8AWM - chains H and L of the 3 polymer chains in the assembly; structure by X-ray diffraction, 3.50 A resolution.

[Chain H]
Protein: Heavy chain Fab268
Source organism: Homo sapiens
Chain sequence (219 residues; each row starts with the number of its first residue; note: 8 numbers in that range are skipped by the numbering (no residue carries them; nothing is unmodelled there)):
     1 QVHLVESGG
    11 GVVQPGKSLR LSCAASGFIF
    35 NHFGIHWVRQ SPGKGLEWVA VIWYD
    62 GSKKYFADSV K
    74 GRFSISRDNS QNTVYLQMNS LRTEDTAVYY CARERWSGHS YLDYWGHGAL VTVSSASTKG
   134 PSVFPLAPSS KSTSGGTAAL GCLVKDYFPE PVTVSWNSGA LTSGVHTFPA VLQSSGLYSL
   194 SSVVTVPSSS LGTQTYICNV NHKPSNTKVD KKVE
Unresolved in the structure: 144-146
Disulfide bonds: Cys-23/Cys-104, Cys-155/Cys-211

[Chain L]
Protein: Light chain Fab268
Source organism: Homo sapiens
Chain sequence (214 residues; numbered 1 to 231; 17 numbers in that range are skipped by the numbering (no residue carries them; nothing is unmodelled there); the number before each row is that of its first residue):
     1 SNVLTQPPS
    11 VSVAPGQTAR ISCGGNNLE
    36 SKYVHWYQQK PGQAPVLVVY ED
    65 SGRPSGIP
    74 ERFSGSN
    83 SGGTATLTIS RVEAGDEADY YCQEWDTSSD YPVFGGGTKV TVLGQPKAAP SVTLFPPSSE
   143 ELQANKATLV CLISDFYPGA VTVAWKADSS PVKAGVETTT PSKQSNNKYA ASSYLSLTPE
   203 QWKSHRSYSC QVTHEGSTVE KTVAPTECS
Unresolved in the structure: 126, 228-231
Disulfide bonds: Cys-23/Cys-104, Cys-153/Cys-212

[How chain H and chain L interact]
Residue-residue contacts (64):
  His-40(H) with Trp-107(L)
  Gln-44(H) with Gln-44(L), hydrogen bond; Tyr-103(L), hydrogen bond
  Lys-48(H) with Tyr-103(L)
  Gly-49(H) with Tyr-103(L)
  Leu-50(H) with Pro-50(L), hydrophobic; Tyr-103(L)
  Trp-52(H) with Tyr-113(L), hydrophobic; Phe-116(L), hydrophobic
  Tyr-66(H) with Asp-112(L)
  Phe-67(H) with Tyr-113(L)
  Asp-69(H) with Tyr-113(L)
  Tyr-103(H) with Gln-44(L), hydrogen bond; Gln-48(L); Pro-50(L)
  Glu-107(H) with Trp-107(L)
  His-112(H) with Trp-107(L), hydrogen bond; Asp-108(L), hydrogen bond (side chain-backbone); Thr-109(L); Ser-111(L), hydrogen bond (side chain-backbone)
  Ser-113(H) with Gln-105(L); Trp-107(L)
  Tyr-114(H) with His-40(L); Tyr-42(L); Leu-52(L), hydrophobic; Tyr-55(L); Glu-56(L)
  Leu-115(H) with Tyr-42(L), hydrogen bond (backbone-side chain); Leu-52(L)
  Asp-116(H) with Leu-52(L)
  Trp-118(H) with Tyr-42(L), hydrophobic; Pro-50(L)
  Gly-119(H) with Ala-49(L)
  Phe-137(H) with Ser-140(L); Glu-143(L)
  Pro-138(H) with Ser-140(L); Glu-142(L)
  Leu-139(H) with Phe-137(L), hydrophobic; Pro-138(L)
  Ala-140(H) with Phe-137(L)
  Ala-152(H) with Phe-137(L)
  Leu-156(H) with Tyr-196(L), hydrophobic
  Lys-158(H) with Glu-143(L), salt bridge; Thr-150(L), hydrogen bond
  His-179(H) with Gln-186(L), hydrogen bond
  Phe-181(H) with Leu-154(L), hydrophobic; Ile-155(L); Ser-156(L); Ala-193(L)
  Pro-182(H) with Thr-181(L); Ser-184(L); Ser-194(L), hydrogen bond (backbone-side chain)
  Ala-183(H) with Thr-181(L)
  Val-184(H) with Glu-179(L); Thr-181(L); Tyr-196(L), hydrophobic
  Gln-186(H) with Glu-179(L)
  Ser-187(H) with Glu-179(L)
  Ser-192(H) with Tyr-196(L)
  Leu-193(H) with Tyr-196(L)
  Ser-194(H) with Val-152(L); Tyr-196(L), hydrogen bond
  Val-196(H) with Leu-154(L), hydrophobic
  Lys-224(H) with Glu-142(L), salt bridge
Interface residues without a listed pair, chain H (43 interface residues in all): Val-42, Gly-47, Gly-111, Val-136, Pro-141, Leu-153
Interface residues without a listed pair, chain L (40 interface residues in all): Pro-114, Gly-118, Lys-121, Thr-180, Ala-192

[Summary]
43 residues of chain H and 40 residues of chain L are in contact; the contacts include 11 hydrogen bonds and 2
salt bridges. Among the polar pairs are Lys-158(H)/Glu-143(L), Lys-224(H)/Glu-142(L) and Gln-44(H)/Gln-44(L).
Here chain H is Heavy chain Fab268 and chain L is Light chain Fab268, both from Homo sapiens. Entry 8AWM (RVFV
GnH with Fab268 bound) was determined by X-ray diffraction together with 8AWL from the same study.
